PDB entry 8GZN | electron microscopy, 3.60 A resolution | chains G and I of the 13 polymer chains in the assembly

[Chain G]
Protein: Immunoglobulin heavy constant mu
Organism: Homo sapiens
Reference sequence: P01871 (IGHM_HUMAN); residues 124-576 here correspond to UniProt positions 1-453 (UniProt number = residue number - 123)
Sequence (453 residues; row label = number of the first residue in the row):
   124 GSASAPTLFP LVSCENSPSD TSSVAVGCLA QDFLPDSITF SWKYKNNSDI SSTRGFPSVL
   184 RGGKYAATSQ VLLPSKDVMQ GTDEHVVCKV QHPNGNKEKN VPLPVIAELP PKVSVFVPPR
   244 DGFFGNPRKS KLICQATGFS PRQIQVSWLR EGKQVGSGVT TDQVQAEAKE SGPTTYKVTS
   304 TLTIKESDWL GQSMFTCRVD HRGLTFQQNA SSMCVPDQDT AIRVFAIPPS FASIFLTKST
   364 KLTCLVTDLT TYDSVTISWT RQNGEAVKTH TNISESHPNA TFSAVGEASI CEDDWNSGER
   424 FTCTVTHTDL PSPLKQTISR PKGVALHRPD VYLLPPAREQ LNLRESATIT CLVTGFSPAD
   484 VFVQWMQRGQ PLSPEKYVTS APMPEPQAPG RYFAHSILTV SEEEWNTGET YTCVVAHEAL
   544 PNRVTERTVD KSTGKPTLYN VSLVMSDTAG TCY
Unresolved in the structure: 124-344, 569-576
Curated features (UniProtKB/Swiss-Prot):
  - glycosylation (N-linked (GlcNAc...) asparagine): Asn169 (complex), Asn332 (complex), Asn395, Asn402
Disulfides: Cys367-Cys426, Cys474-Cys536

[Chain I]
Protein: Erythrocyte membrane protein 1
Organism: Plasmodium falciparum
Sequence (2680 residues; row label = number of the first residue in the row; note: 2 numbers in that range are skipped by the numbering (no residue carries them; nothing is unmodelled there)):
     1 MDSTSTIANK IEEYLGAKSD DSKIDELLKA DPSEVEYYRS GGDGDYLKNN ICKITVNHSD
    61 SGKYDPCEKK LPPYDDNDQW KCQQNSSDGS GKPENICVPP RRERLCTYNL ENLKFDKIRD
   121 NNAFLADVLL TARNEGEKIV QNHPDTNSSN VCNALERSFA DLADIIRGTD QWKGTNSNLE
   181 KNLKQMFAKI RENDKVLQDK YPKDQKYTKL REAWWNANRQ KVWEVITCGA RSNDLLIKRG
   241 WRTSGKSDRK KNFELCRKCG HYEKEVPTKL DYVPQFLRWL TEWIEDFYRE KQNLIDDMER
   301 HREECTREDH KSKEGTSYCS TCKDKCKKYC ECVKKWKTEW ENQENKYKDL YEQNKNKTSQ
   361 KNTSRYDDYV KDFFEKLEAN YSSLENYIKG DPYFAEYATK LSFILNPSDA NNPSGETANH
   421 NDEACNCNES GISSVGQAQT SGPSSNKTCI THSSIKTNKK KECKDVKLGV RENDKDLKIC
   481 VIEDTSLSGV DNCCCQDLLG ILQENCSDNK RGSSSNDSCD NKNQDECQKK LEKVFASLTN
   541 GYKCDKCKSG TSRSKKKWIW KKSSGNEEGL QEEYANTIGL PPRTQSLYLG NLPKLENVCE
   601 DVKDINFDTK EKFLAGCLIV SFHEGKNLKK RYPQNKNSGN KENLCKALEY SFADYGDLIK
   661 GTSIWDNEYT KDLELNLQNN FGKLFGKYIK KNNTAEQDTS YSSLDELRES WWNTNKKYIW
   721 TAMKHGAEMN ITTCNADGSV TGSGSSCDDI PTIDLIPQYL RFLQEWVENF CEQRQAKVKD
   781 VITNCKSCKE SGNKCKTECK TKCKDECEKY KKFIEACGTA GGGIGTAGSP WSKRWDQIYK
   841 RYSKHIEDAK RNRKAGTKNC GTSSTTNAAA STDENKCVQS DIDSFFKHLI DIGLTTPSSY
   901 LSNVLDDNIC GADKAPWTTY TTYTTTEKCN KERDKSKSQS SDTLVVVNVP SPLGNTPYRY
   961 KYACQCKIPT NEETCDDRKE YMNQWSCGSA RTMKRGYKND NYELCKYNGV DVKPTTVRSN
  1021 SSKLDGNDVT FFNLFEQWNK EIQYQIEQYM TNANISCIDE KEVLDSVSDE GTPKVRGGYE
  1081 DGRNNNTDQG TNCKEKCKCY KLWIEKINDQ WGKQKDNYNK FRSKQIYDAN KGSQNKKVVS
  1141 LSNFLFFSCW EEYIQKYFNG DWSKIKNIGS DTFEFLIKKC GNNSAHGEEI FSEKLKNAEK
  1201 KCKENESTDT NINKSETSCD LNATNYIRGC QSKTYDGKIF PGKGGEKQWI CKDTIIHGDT
  1261 NGACIPPRTQ NLCVGELWDK SYGGRSNIKN DTKELLKEKI KNAIHKETEL LYEYHDTGTA
  1321 IISKNDKKGQ KGKNDPNGLP KGFCHAVQRS FIDYKNMILG TSVNIYEHIG KLQEDIKKII
  1381 EKGTPQQKDK IGGVGSSTEN VNAWWKGIER EMWDAVRCAI TKINKKNNNS IFNGDECGVS
  1441 PPTGNDEDQS VSWFKEWGEQ FCIERLRYEQ NIREACTING KNEKKCINSK SGQGDKIQGA
  1501 CKRKCEKYKK YISEKKQEWD KQKTKYENKY VGKSASDLLK ENYPECISAN FDFIFNDNIE
  1561 YKTYYPYGDY SSICSCEQVK YYKYNNAEKK NNKSLCYEKD NDMTWSKKYI KKLENGRSLE
  1621 GVYVPPRRQQ LCLYELFPII IKNEEGMEKA KEELLETLQI VAEREAYYLW KQYNPTGKGI
  1681 DDANKKACCA IRGSFYDLED IIKGNDLVHD EYTKYIDSKL NEIFGSSNTN DIDTKRARTD
  1741 WWENETITNG TDRKTIRQLV WDAMQSGVRY AVEEKNENFP LCMGVEHIGI AKPQFIRWLE
  1801 EWTNEFCEKY TKYFEDMKSK CDPPKRADTC GDNSNIECKK ACANYTNWLN PKRIEWNGMS
  1861 NYYNKIYRKS NKESEDGKDY SMIMAPTVID YLNKRCHGEI NGNYICCSCK NIGAYNTTSG
  1921 TVNKKLQKKE TECEEEKGPL DLMNEVLNKM DKKYSAHKMK CTEVYLEHVE EQLNEIDNAI
  1981 KDYKL
  1988 YPLDRCFDDQ TKMKVCDLIA DAIGCKDKTK LDELDEWNDM DLRGTYNKHK GVLIPPRRRQ
  2048 LCFSRIVRGP ANLRSLNEFK EEILKGAQSE GKFLGNYYKE HKDKEKALEA MKNSFYDYED
  2108 IIKGTDMLTN IEFKDIKIKL DRLLEKETNN TKKAEDWWKT NKKSIWNAML CGYKKSGNKI
  2168 IDPSWCTIPT TETPPQFLRW IKEWGTNVCI QKQEHKEYVK SKCSNVTNLG AQASESNNCT
  2228 SEIKKYQEWS RKRSIQWETI SKRYKKYKRM DILKDVKEPD ANTYLREHCS KCPCGFNDME
  2288 EMNNNEDNEK EAFKQIKEQV KIPAELEDVI YRIKHHEYDK GNDYICNKYK NIHDRMKKNN
  2348 GNFVTDNFVK KSWEISNGVL IPPRRKNLFL YIDPSKICEY KKDPKLFKDF IYWSAFTEVE
  2408 RLKKAYGGAR AKVVHAMKYS FTDIGSIIKG DDMMEKNSSD KIGKILGDTD GQNEKRKKWW
  2468 DMNKYHIWES MLCGYREAEG DTETNENCRF PDIESVPQFL RWFQEWSENF CDRRQKLYDK
  2528 LNSECISAEC TNGSVDNSKC THACVNYKNY ILTKKTEYEI QTNKYDNEFK NKNSNDKDAP
  2588 DYLKEKCNDN KCECLNKHID DKNKTWKNPY ETLEDTFKSK CDCPKPLPSP IKPDDLPPQA
  2648 DEPFLESRGP FEGKPIPNPL LGLDSTRTGH HHHHH
Unresolved in the structure: 1-969, 989-999, 1019-1021, 1054-1092, 1128-1138, 1160-1162, 1204-1217, 1386-1398, 1479-1485, 1492-1493, 1552, 1747-1754, 1822-1835, 1915-1939, 1988-2010, 2261-2682
Disulfides: Cys975-Cys1099, Cys987-Cys1005, Cys1219-Cys1418, Cys1230-Cys1273, Cys1344-Cys1437, Cys1462-Cys1546, Cys1476-Cys1501, Cys1486-Cys1576, Cys1505-Cys1574, Cys1596-Cys1632, Cys1688-Cys1782, Cys1689-Cys1906, Cys1807-Cys1909, Cys1821-Cys1838, Cys1842-Cys1961, Cys1896-Cys1907, Cys2012-Cys2049, Cys2210-Cys2226

[How chain G and chain I interact]
Residue-residue contacts (16; chain G residue first):
  Asn465(G) with Arg2055(I)
  Leu466(G) with Arg2055(I); Gly2056(I); Pro2057(I); Ala2058(I)
  Arg467(G) with Arg2055(I); Asn2059(I), hydrogen bond (backbone-side chain); Arg2061(I)
  Glu468(G) with Pro2057(I); Ala2058(I), hydrogen bond (side chain-backbone)
  Arg491(G) with Ser1281(I); Tyr1282(I); Arg1285(I)
  Gln493(G) with Arg1285(I)
  Glu526(G) with Arg2061(I), salt bridge
  Thr530(G) with Tyr1282(I)
Interface residues without a listed pair, chain G (11 interface residues in all): Glu525, Glu532, Thr533
Interface residues without a listed pair, chain I (11 interface residues in all): Asp1279, Lys2126
The authors on this interface:
  - specific contacts: Leu466(G)-Pro2057(I), Arg467(G)-Asn2059(I) (hydrogen bond), Glu468(G)-Ala2058(I) (hydrogen bond), Arg491(G)-Ser1281(I), Arg491(G)-Tyr1282(I), Gln493(G)-Arg1285(I), Glu526(G)-Arg2061(I)

[Summary]
The chain G/chain I interface involves 11 residues from each chain, with 2 hydrogen bonds and 1 salt bridge.
Among the polar pairs are Glu526(G)-Arg2061(I), Arg467(G)-Asn2059(I) and Glu468(G)-Ala2058(I). The paper
describes contacts between Leu466(G) and Pro2057(I), Arg491(G) and Ser1281(I) and Arg491(G) and Tyr1282(I)
among others; hydrogen bonds between Arg467(G) and Asn2059(I) and Glu468(G) and Ala2058(I).
Here chain G is Immunoglobulin heavy constant mu (Homo sapiens) and chain I is Erythrocyte membrane protein 1
(Plasmodium falciparum). Entry 8GZN (IgM-var2CSA complex) was determined by electron microscopy.
